PDB entry 5N81 | X-ray diffraction, 1.60 A resolution | chain A

== Chain A ==
Name: Tyrocidine synthase 1
Source organism: Brevibacillus parabrevis
Notes: EC 5.1.1.11
Reference sequence: P09095 (TYCA_BREPA); aligned to UniProt positions 3-417 over residues 13-427 (the alignment contains insertions or deletions, so no single offset holds)
Chain sequence (427 residues; each row starts with the number of its first residue):
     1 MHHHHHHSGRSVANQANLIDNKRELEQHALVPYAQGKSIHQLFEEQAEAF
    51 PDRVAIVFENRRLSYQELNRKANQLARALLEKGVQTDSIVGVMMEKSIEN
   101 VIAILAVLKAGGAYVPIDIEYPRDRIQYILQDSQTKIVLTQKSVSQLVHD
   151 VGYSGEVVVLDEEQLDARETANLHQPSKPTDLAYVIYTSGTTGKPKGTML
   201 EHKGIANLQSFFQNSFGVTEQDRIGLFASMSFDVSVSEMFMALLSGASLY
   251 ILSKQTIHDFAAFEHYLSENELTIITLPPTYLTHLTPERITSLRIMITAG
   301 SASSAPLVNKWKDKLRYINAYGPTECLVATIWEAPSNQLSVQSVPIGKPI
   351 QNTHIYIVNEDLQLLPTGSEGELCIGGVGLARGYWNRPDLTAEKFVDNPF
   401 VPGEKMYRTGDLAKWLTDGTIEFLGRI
Disordered / not traced: 1-28, 190-192
Construct notes: initiating methionine (1); expression tag (2-12); conflict Val234 (Ala224 in P09095), Ser237 (Trp227 in P09095), Cys326 (Ser317 in P09095), Leu327 (Ile318 in P09095), Val328 (Cys319 in P09095)
Residues lining bound ligands: 8Q2 ([(2R,3S,4R,5R)-5-(6-aminopurin-9-yl)-3,4-bis(oxidanyl)oxolan-2-yl]methyl N-[(3S)-3-azanyl-3-(4-prop-2-ynoxyphenyl)propanoyl]sulfamate): Thr188, Phe211, Phe212, Phe216, Phe232, Asp233, Val234, Ser237, Met241, Ile297, Ala299, Gly300, Ser301, Ala302, Asn319, Ala320, Tyr321, Gly322, Pro323, Thr324, Leu327, Val328, Ile346, Asp411, Phe423, Arg426

== Overview ==
Chain A binds compound 8Q2.
Chain A is Tyrocidine synthase 1 (Brevibacillus parabrevis); the structure, Crystal structure of an engineered
TycA variant in complex with an O-propargyl-beta-Tyr-AMP analog, was determined by X-ray diffraction (same
publication as 5N82).
